2QL5 - chains D and F of the 7 polymer chains in the assembly; structure by X-ray diffraction, 2.34 A resolution.

Chain D:
Molecule: Caspase-7
Source organism: Homo sapiens
Notes: EC 3.4.22.60; fragment: P10 subunit
UniProt: P55210 (CASP7_HUMAN); residues 507-603 here correspond to UniProt positions 207-303 (UniProt number = residue number - 300)
Sequence (97 residues; each row starts with the number of its first residue):
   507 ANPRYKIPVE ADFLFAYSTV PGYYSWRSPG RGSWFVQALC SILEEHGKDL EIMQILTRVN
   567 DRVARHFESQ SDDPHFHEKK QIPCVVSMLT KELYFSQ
Unresolved in the structure: 507-511
UniProt features mapped onto this chain:
  - region: Val526 to Gly538 (Loop L3), Glu574 to Ile588 (Loop L4)
  - site: Tyr523 (Involved in allosteric regulation)
  - modified residue: Arg533 (Microbial infection: ADP-riboxanated arginine), Ser539 (Phosphoserine)

Chain F:
Molecule: inhibitor
Sequence (5 residues; numbered 801 to 805; the number before each row is that of its first residue):
   801 XDMQX
Modified residues: ACE (acetyl group) at position 801; ASJ ((3S)-3-amino-4-hydroxybutanoic acid) at position 805

How chain D and chain F interact:
Pairs across the interface (20; chain D residue first):
  Tyr530(D) - Gln804(F)
  Ser531(D) - Met803(F)
  Ser531(D) - Gln804(F)
  Ser531(D) - ASJ_805(F)  hydrogen bond (backbone-backbone)
  Trp532(D) - Asp802(F)
  Trp532(D) - Met803(F)
  Trp532(D) - Gln804(F)
  Arg533(D) - Asp802(F)
  Arg533(D) - Met803(F)  hydrogen bond (backbone-backbone)
  Arg533(D) - Gln804(F)
  Arg533(D) - ASJ_805(F)
  Ser534(D) - Asp802(F)
  Pro535(D) - ACE_801(F)
  Pro535(D) - Met803(F)  hydrophobic
  Trp540(D) - Asp802(F)
  Glu574(D) - Asp802(F)
  Ser575(D) - Asp802(F)
  Gln576(D) - ACE_801(F)
  Gln576(D) - Asp802(F)  hydrogen bond (backbone-backbone)
  Phe582(D) - Gln804(F)

In short:
The interface between chain D and chain F involves 11 residues on one side and 5 on the other, with 3 hydrogen
bonds. Backbone hydrogen bonds pair Ser531(D)-ASJ_805(F), Arg533(D)-Met803(F) and Gln576(D)-Asp802(F).
Here chain D is Caspase-7 (Homo sapiens) and chain F is inhibitor. Entry 2QL5 (Crystal Structure of caspase-7
with inhibitor AC-DMQD-CHO) was determined by X-ray diffraction, deposited together with 2QL7, 2QL9, 2QLB,
2QLF and 2QLJ.
